6QWT - chain A; structure by X-ray diffraction, 2.30 A resolution.

[Chain A]
Protein: Genome polyprotein
Source organism: Chicken sicinivirus JSY
UniProtKB: A0A0P0QLC4 (A0A0P0QLC4_9PICO); residues 1-472 here correspond to UniProt positions 2390-2861 (UniProt number = residue number + 2389)
Amino-acid sequence (472 residues; each row starts with the number of its first residue):
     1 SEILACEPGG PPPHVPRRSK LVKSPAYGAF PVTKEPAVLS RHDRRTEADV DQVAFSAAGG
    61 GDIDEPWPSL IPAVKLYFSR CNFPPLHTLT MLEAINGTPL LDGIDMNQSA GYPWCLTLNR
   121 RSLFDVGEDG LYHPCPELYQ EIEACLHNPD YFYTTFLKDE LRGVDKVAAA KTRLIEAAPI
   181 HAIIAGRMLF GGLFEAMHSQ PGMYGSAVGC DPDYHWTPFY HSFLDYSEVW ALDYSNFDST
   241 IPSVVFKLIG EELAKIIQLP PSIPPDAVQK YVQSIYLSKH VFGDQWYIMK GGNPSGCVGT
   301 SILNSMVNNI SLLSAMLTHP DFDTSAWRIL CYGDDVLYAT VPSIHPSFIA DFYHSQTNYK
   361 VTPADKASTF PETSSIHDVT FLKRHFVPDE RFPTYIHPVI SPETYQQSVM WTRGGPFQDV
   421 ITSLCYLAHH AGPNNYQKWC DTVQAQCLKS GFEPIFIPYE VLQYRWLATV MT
Unresolved in the structure: 296
Sequence notes: conflict A57 (Lys2446 in A0A0P0QLC4), A58 (Gln2447 in A0A0P0QLC4), L118 (Arg2507 in A0A0P0QLC4)
Reported in the primary citation:
  - contacts within the chain: S1-S239 (water-mediated contact)

[Summary]
The paper reports contacts within the chain involving S239 and S1.
Chain A is Genome polyprotein (Chicken sicinivirus JSY); the structure, Sicinivirus 3Dpol RNA dependent RNA
polymerase, was determined by X-ray diffraction (same publication as 6R1I).
